PDB entry 8ET4 | X-ray diffraction, 2.95 A resolution | chain A

Chain A:
Protein: Acetolactate synthase, chloroplastic
Source organism: Arabidopsis thaliana
Notes: EC 2.2.1.6
Reference sequence: P17597 (ILVB_ARATH); residue numbers follow UniProt; this construct covers 86-667
Sequence (590 residues; numbered 86 to 675; the number before each row is that of its first residue):
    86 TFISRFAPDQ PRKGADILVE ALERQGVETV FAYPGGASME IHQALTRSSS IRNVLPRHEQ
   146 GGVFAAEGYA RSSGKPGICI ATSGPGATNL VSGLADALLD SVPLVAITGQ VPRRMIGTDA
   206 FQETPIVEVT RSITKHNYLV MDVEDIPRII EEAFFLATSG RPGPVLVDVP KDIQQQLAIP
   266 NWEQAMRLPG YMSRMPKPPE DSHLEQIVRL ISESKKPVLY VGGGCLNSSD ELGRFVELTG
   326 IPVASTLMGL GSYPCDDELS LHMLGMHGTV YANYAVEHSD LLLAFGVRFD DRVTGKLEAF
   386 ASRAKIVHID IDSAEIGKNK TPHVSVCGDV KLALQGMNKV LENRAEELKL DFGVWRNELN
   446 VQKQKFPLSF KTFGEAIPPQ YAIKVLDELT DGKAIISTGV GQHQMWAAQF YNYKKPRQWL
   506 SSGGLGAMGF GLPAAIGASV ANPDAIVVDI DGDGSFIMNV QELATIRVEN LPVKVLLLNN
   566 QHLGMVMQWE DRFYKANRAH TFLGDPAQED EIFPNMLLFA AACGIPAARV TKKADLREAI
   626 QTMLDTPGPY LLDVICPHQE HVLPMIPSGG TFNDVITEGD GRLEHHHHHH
Not modelled in the structure: 668-675
Construct notes: expression tag (668-675)
Modified / non-standard residues: Cys-340 (3-sulfinoalanine; CSD)
Swiss-Prot annotation at these positions:
  - binding site (thiamine diphosphate): Glu-144, Gln-207, Gln-487, His-488, Gly-511 to Met-513, Asp-538 to Ser-540, Asn-565 to Met-570
  - binding site (FAD): Ser-186, Arg-246, Gly-308, Thr-331, Leu-332, Leu-349 to His-352, Gly-371 to Asp-375, Asp-395, Ile-396, Asp-414, Val-415, Gly-508, Gly-509
  - binding site ((R)-imazaquin): Lys-220, Arg-246
  - binding site (chlorimuron-ethyl): Lys-256, Asp-376, Arg-377, Trp-574, Ser-653
  - binding site (Mg(2+)): Asp-538, Asn-565, His-567
  - modified residue: Cys-340 (Cysteine sulfinic acid (-SO2H))
Metal / ion sites: Mg2+ site 1: Asp-538, Asn-565, His-567 (together with AUJ); Mg2+ site 2: Met-543, Gln-546
Residues lining bound ligands:
  - AUJ (2-[3-[(4-azanyl-2-methyl-pyrimidin-5-yl)methyl]-2-[(1S)-1-(dioxidanyl)-1-oxidanyl-ethyl]-4-methyl-1,3-thiazol-5-yl]ethyl phosphono hydrogen phosphate): Tyr-118, Pro-119, Gly-120, Gly-121, Glu-144, Thr-167, Pro-170, Gly-171, Asn-174, Phe-206, Gln-207, Val-485, Gly-486, Gln-487, His-488, Gly-511, Ala-512, Met-513, Gly-537, Asp-538, Gly-539, Ser-540, Met-543, Asn-565, His-567, Leu-568, Gly-569, Met-570, Val-571, Leu-588
  - FAD (flavin-adenine dinucleotide): Leu-184, Asp-185, Ser-186, Phe-206, Arg-246, Tyr-305, Gly-307, Gly-308, Gly-309, Thr-331, Leu-332, Met-333, Met-348, Leu-349, Gly-350, Met-351, His-352, Gly-353, Gly-371, Val-372, Arg-373, Asp-375, Arg-377, Val-378, Ile-394, Asp-395, Ile-396, Asp-397, Glu-400, Gly-413, Asp-414, Val-415, Val-485, Gln-489, Met-490, Ser-507, Gly-508, Gly-509, Gly-511, Met-570
  - N-cyclohexyltaurine (NHE; 2-[N-cyclohexylamino]ethane sulfonic acid): Arg-198, Lys-220, His-221, Met-226, Leu-241, Arg-272, Leu-273, Pro-274, Gly-275, Tyr-276, Arg-279
  - WRQ (N-{[(4,6-dimethoxypyrimidin-2-yl)carbamoyl]sulfamoyl}-N-methylmethanesulfonamide): Gly-121, Ala-122, Met-124, Ser-168, Gln-195, Val-196, Pro-197, Met-200, Phe-206, Lys-256, Met-351, His-352, Asp-376, Arg-377, Met-570, Val-571, Trp-574, Ser-653

Summary:
Ligands of chain A: flavin-adenine dinucleotide, compound WRQ, N-cyclohexyltaurine and compound AUJ. The Mg2+
site 1 is built by Asp-538, Asn-565 and His-567. Curated annotation (UniProt) lists 16 thiamine
diphosphate-binding residues, 20 FAD-binding residues, (R)-imazaquin-binding residues Lys-220 and Arg-246 and
5 chlorimuron-ethyl-binding residues.
Chain A is Acetolactate synthase, chloroplastic (Arabidopsis thaliana); the structure, Crystal structure of
wild-type arabidopsis thaliana acetohydroxyacid synthase in complex with amidosulfuron, was determined by
X-ray diffraction, deposited together with 8ET5.
